PDB entry 4UNC | X-ray diffraction, 2.30 A resolution | chains D and L of the 5 polymer chains in the assembly

[Chain D]
Protein: Homing endonuclease I-dmoi
From: Desulfurococcus mobilis
Notes: EC 3.1.-.-
Reference sequence: P21505 (DMO1_DESMO); residue numbers follow UniProt; this construct covers 2-188
Amino-acid sequence (199 residues; row label = number of the first residue in the row):
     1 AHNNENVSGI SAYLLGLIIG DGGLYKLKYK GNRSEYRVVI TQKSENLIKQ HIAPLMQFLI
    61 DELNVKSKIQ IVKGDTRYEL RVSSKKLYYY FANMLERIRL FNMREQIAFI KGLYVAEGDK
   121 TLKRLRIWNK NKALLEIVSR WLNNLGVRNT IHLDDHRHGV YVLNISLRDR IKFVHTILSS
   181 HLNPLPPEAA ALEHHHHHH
Not modelled in the structure: 1-3, 196-199
Differences from the reference sequence: expression tag (1, 189-199)
Metal / ion sites: Mn2+ site 1: Gly-20, Glu-117 (shared with 1 residue of chain F; DG15(L) of chain L); Mn2+ site 2: Asp-21, Ala-116 (shared with 1 residue of chain E; 1 residue of chain M); Mn2+ site 3: Asp-21, Glu-117 (shared with 1 residue of chain E; 1 residue of chain F; DG15(L) of chain L; 1 residue of chain M)
Curated features (UniProtKB/Swiss-Prot):
  - active site: Asp-21, Glu-117

[Chain L]
Molecule: 11-nt DNA strand
Sequence (11 nucleotides; numbered 15 to 25; the number before each row is that of its first residue):
    15 GTTCCGGCGC G
Metal / ion sites: Mn2+ site 1: DG15 (shared with Gly-20(D), Glu-117(D) of chain D; 1 residue of chain F)

[Interface between chain D and chain L]
Pairs across the interface - 22 pairs, chain D then chain L:
  Gly-20(D) with DG15(L), phosphate contact
  Asp-21(D) with DG15(L), phosphate contact
  Gly-22(D) with DG15(L), sugar contact; DT16(L), phosphate contact
  Gly-23(D) with DT16(L), phosphate contact
  Tyr-25(D) with DG15(L), sugar contact; DT16(L), hydrogen bond to the phosphate; DT17(L), base contact
  Leu-27(D) with DT17(L), sugar contact; DC18(L), base contact
  Tyr-29(D) with DC18(L), base contact; DC19(L), hydrogen bond to the base
  Lys-30(D) with DG20(L), salt bridge to the phosphate
  Arg-33(D) with DG20(L), base contact; DG21(L), hydrogen bond to the base; DC22(L), base contact
  Arg-37(D) with DT17(L), base contact; DC18(L), base contact
  Thr-41(D) with DG15(L), base contact
  Arg-77(D) with DG15(L), hydrogen bond to the base; DT16(L), hydrogen bond to the base
  Glu-117(D) with DG15(L), phosphate contact
Also at the interface, not in a pair above, chain D (14 interface residues in all): Glu-79

[Overview]
The interface between chain D and chain L involves 14 residues on one side and 8 on the other; the contacts
include 5 hydrogen bonds and 1 salt bridge. Among the polar pairs are Tyr-29(D)/DC19(L), Arg-33(D)/DG21(L) and
Arg-77(D)/DG15(L).
Here chain D is Homing endonuclease I-dmoi (Desulfurococcus mobilis) and chain L is an 11-nt DNA strand. Entry
4UNC (The crystal structure of I-dmoi in complex with its target DNA at 8 days incubation in ...) was
determined by X-ray diffraction, deposited together with 4D6N, 4D6O, 4UN7, 4UN8, 4UN9, 4UNA, 4UNB and 4UT0.
